7TKC - chains V and X of the 27 polymer chains in the assembly; structure by electron microscopy, 5.80 A resolution (low resolution: residue-level contacts below are approximate; hydrogen-bond / salt-bridge calls are withheld).

[Chain V]
Molecule: ATP synthase subunit d
Organism: Saccharomyces cerevisiae
UniProt: P30902 (ATP7_YEAST); residues 1-173 here correspond to UniProt positions 2-174 (UniProt number = residue number + 1)
Amino-acid sequence (173 residues; numbered 1 to 173; the number before each row is that of its first residue):
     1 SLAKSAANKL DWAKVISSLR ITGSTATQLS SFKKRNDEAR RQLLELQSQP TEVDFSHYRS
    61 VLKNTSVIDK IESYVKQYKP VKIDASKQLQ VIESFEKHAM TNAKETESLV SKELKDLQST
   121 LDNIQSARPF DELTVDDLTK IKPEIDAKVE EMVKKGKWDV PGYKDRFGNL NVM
Not modelled in the structure: 1-2
Curated features (UniProtKB/Swiss-Prot):
  - modified residue: Ser-1 (N-acetylserine)

[Chain X]
Molecule: ATP synthase subunit H
Organism: Saccharomyces cerevisiae
UniProt: Q12349 (ATP14_YEAST); residues 1-92 here correspond to UniProt positions 33-124 (UniProt number = residue number + 32)
Amino-acid sequence (92 residues; each row starts with the number of its first residue):
     1 NVIQDLYLRE LKDTKLAPST LQDAEGNVKP WNPPQKPNLP ELELQGPEAL KAYTEQNVET
    61 AHVAKESEEG ESEPIEEDWL VLDDAEETKE SH
Not modelled in the structure: 63-92
What the authors report for this chain:
  - conformationally variable residues (order/disorder transition): His-62

[Chain V / chain X interface]
Residue-residue contacts (9):
  Ile-21(V) with Glu-59(X); Ala-61(X)
  Thr-22(V) with Glu-59(X); Thr-60(X); Ala-61(X)
  Gly-23(V) with Glu-59(X)
  Ser-24(V) with Glu-59(X)
  Asp-84(V) with Asn-38(X)
  Ala-85(V) with Asn-38(X)
Also at the interface, not in a pair above, chain V (7 interface residues in all): Lys-82
Also at the interface, not in a pair above, chain X (7 interface residues in all): Lys-36, Pro-37, His-62

[Summary]
The chain V/chain X interface involves 7 residues from each chain. The paper reports conformational
variability at His-62(X).
Here chain V is ATP synthase subunit d and chain X is ATP synthase subunit H, both from Saccharomyces
cerevisiae. Entry 7TKC (Yeast ATP synthase State 1catalytic(g) with 10 mM ATP backbone model) was determined
by electron microscopy together with 7TJS, 7TJT, 7TJU, 7TJV, 7TJW, 7TJX and 30 further entries from the same
study.
